8QP9 - chains J and 6 of the 16 polymer chains in the assembly; structure by electron microscopy, 4.10 A resolution (low resolution: residue-level contacts below are approximate; hydrogen-bond / salt-bridge calls are withheld).

Chain J:
Molecule: U4/U6 small nuclear ribonucleoprotein Prp3
Source organism: Homo sapiens
UniProt: O43395 (PRPF3_HUMAN); numbering as in UniProt (aligned over 1-683)
Sequence (683 residues; each row starts with the number of its first residue):
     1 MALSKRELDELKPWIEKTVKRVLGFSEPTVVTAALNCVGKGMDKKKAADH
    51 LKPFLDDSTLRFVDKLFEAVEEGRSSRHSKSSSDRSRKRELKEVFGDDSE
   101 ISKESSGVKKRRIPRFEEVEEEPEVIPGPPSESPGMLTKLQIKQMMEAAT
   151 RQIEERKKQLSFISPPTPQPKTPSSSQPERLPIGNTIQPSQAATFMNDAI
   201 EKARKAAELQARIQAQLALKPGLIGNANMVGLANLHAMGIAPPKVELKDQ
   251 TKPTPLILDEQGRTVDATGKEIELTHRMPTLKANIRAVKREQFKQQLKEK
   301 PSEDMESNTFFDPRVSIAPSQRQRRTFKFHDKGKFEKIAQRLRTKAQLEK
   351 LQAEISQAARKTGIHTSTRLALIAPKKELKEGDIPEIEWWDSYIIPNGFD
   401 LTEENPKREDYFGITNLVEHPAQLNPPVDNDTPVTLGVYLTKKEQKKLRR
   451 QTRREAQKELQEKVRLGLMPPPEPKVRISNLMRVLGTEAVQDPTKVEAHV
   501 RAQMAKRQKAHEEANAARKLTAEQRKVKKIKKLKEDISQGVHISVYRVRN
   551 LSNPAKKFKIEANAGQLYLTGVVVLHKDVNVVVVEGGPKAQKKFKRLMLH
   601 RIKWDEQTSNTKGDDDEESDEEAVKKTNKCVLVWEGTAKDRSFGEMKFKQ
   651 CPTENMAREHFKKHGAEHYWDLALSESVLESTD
Disordered / not traced: 1-433, 476-683
Swiss-Prot annotation at these positions:
  - modified residue: Ser-164 (Phosphoserine), Thr-167 (Phosphothreonine), Ser-619 (Phosphoserine)
  - cross-link (Glycyl lysine isopeptide (Lys-Gly)): Lys-139 (interchain with G-Cter in SUMO2), Lys-244 (interchain with G-Cter in SUMO2), Lys-252 (interchain with G-Cter in SUMO2)

Chain 6:
Molecule: U6 snRNA
Source organism: Homo sapiens
Sequence (106 nucleotides; each row starts with the number of its first residue):
     1 GUGCUCGCUUCGGCAGCACAUAUACUAAAAUUGGAACGAUACAGAGAAGA
    51 UUAGCAUGGCCCCUGCGCAAGGAUGACACGCAAAUUCGUGAAGCGUUCCA
   101 UAUUUU
Disordered / not traced: 1-30, 37-46, 78-106

Interface between chain J and chain 6:
Contacting residue pairs (8; chain J residue first):
  Arg-449(J) / C60(6)
  Arg-450(J) / C60(6)
  Arg-453(J) / G59(6)
  Arg-453(J) / C60(6)
  Pro-474(J) / A56(6)
  Pro-474(J) / U57(6)
  Lys-475(J) / A56(6)
  Lys-475(J) / U57(6)
Also at the interface, not in a pair above, chain J (7 interface residues in all): Arg-454, Gln-457
Also at the interface, not in a pair above, chain 6 (5 interface residues in all): G58

In short:
7 residues of chain J face 5 of chain 6 across their interface.
Here chain J is U4/U6 small nuclear ribonucleoprotein Prp3 and chain 6 is U6 snRNA, both from Homo sapiens.
Entry 8QP9 (Cryo-EM Structure of Pre-B+AMPPNP Complex (core part)) was determined by electron microscopy,
deposited together with 8QOZ, 8QP8, 8QPA, 8QPB, 8QPE and 8QPK.
